PDB entry 2HH1 | X-ray diffraction, 2.55 A resolution | chains M and H of the 3 polymer chains in the assembly

Chain M:
Protein: Reaction center protein M chain
Organism: Rhodobacter sphaeroides
UniProt: P0C0Y9 (RCEM_RHOSH); residues 1-307 here = UniProt positions 1-307
Chain sequence (307 residues; numbered 1 to 307; the number before each row is that of its first residue):
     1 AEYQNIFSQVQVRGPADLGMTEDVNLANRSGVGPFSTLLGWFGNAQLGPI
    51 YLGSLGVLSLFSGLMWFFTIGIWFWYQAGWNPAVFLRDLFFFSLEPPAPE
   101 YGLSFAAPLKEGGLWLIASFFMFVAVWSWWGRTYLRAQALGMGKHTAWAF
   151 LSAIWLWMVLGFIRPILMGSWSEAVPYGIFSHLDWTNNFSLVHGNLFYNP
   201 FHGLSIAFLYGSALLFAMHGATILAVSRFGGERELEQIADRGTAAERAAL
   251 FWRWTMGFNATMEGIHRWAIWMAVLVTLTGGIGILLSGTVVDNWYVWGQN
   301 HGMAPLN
Disordered / not traced: 303-307
Metal / ion sites: bacteriochlorophyll a Mg site 1 near H182 (its only coordinating residue here); bacteriochlorophyll a Mg site 2 near H202 (its only coordinating residue here); Fe ion: H219, E234, H266 (shared with 2 residues of chain L)
Residues lining bound ligands:
  - bacteriochlorophyll a (BCL), molecule 1: W66, F67, M122, V126, F150, A153, I154, L156, W157, L160, W185, T186, N187, F189, S190, N195, L196, F197, H202, S205, I206, L209, Y210, V276, T277, G280, G281, I284
  - bacteriochlorophyll a (BCL), molecule 2: M122, W157, L160, V175, I179, H182, L183, W185, T186
  - bacteriochlorophyll a (BCL), molecule 3: T186, F197, L209, Y210
  - bacteriochlorophyll a (BCL), molecule 4: F197, G203, I206, A207, Y210, G211, L214
  - bacteriopheophytin a (BPH), molecule 1: S59, L60, G63, L64, F67, A125, V126, W129, T133, T146, A149, F150, S152, A153, A273, V274, T277
  - bacteriopheophytin a (BPH), molecule 2: Y210, A213, L214, A217, M218, W252, T255, M256
  - phosphatidylcholine (PC7; (7S)-4-hydroxy-N,N,N-trimethyl-9-oxo-7-[(palmitoyloxy)methyl]-3,5,8-trioxa-4-phosphahexacosan-1-aminium 4-oxide): P200, G203, L204, A207, F208, W268, W271, M272, L275
  - 6,7-dibromo-phosphatidylcholine (PC9; (7R,14S)-14,15-dibromo-4-hydroxy-N,N,N-trimethyl-9-oxo-7-[(palmitoyloxy)methyl]-3,5,8-trioxa-4-phosphahexacosan-1-aminium 4-oxide): R29, S30, G31, G33, L47, G48, I50, W129
  - ubiquinone-10 (U10): L214, L215, M218, H219, T222, I223, A245, A248, A249, W252, M256, F258, N259, A260, T261, M262, I265, W268, M272

Chain H:
Protein: Reaction center protein H chain
Organism: Rhodobacter sphaeroides
UniProt: P0C0Y7 (RCEH_RHOSH); residue numbers follow UniProt; this construct covers 1-260
Chain sequence (260 residues; numbered 1 to 260; the number before each row is that of its first residue):
     1 MVGVTAFGNFDLASLAIYSFWIFLAGLIYYLQTENMREGYPLENEDGTPA
    51 ANQGPFPLPKPKTFILPHGRGTLTVPGPESEDRPIALARTAVSEGFPHAP
   101 TGDPMKDGVGPASWVARRDLPELDGHGHNKIKPMKAAAGFHVSAGKNPIG
   151 LPVRGCDLEIAGKVVDIWVDIPEQMARFLEVELKDGSTRLLPMQMVKVQS
   201 NRVHVNALSSDLFAGIPTIKSPTEVTLLEEDKICGYVAGGLMYAAPKRKS
   251 VVAAMLAEYA
Disordered / not traced: 1-7, 252-260
Metal / ion sites: K+: M134, A137, F140
Residues lining bound ligands:
  - heptane-1,2,3-triol (HTO): Q199, S200, N201, R202
  - phosphatidylcholine (PC7; (7S)-4-hydroxy-N,N,N-trimethyl-9-oxo-7-[(palmitoyloxy)methyl]-3,5,8-trioxa-4-phosphahexacosan-1-aminium 4-oxide): W21, L24, I28, L31

Interface between chain M and chain H:
Residue-residue contacts - 121 pairs, chain M then chain H:
  A1(M) with K197(H)
  E2(M) with N206(H), hydrogen bond; L241(H)
  Y3(M) with Q194(H); V196(H)
  N5(M) with Q194(H)
  Q9(M) with G145(H); M193(H), hydrogen bond (side chain-backbone); V196(H), hydrogen bond (side chain-backbone); K197(H); V198(H), hydrogen bond (side chain-backbone)
  V10(M) with V142(H), hydrophobic; A144(H); K146(H); P148(H); M193(H), hydrophobic
  Q11(M) with V142(H); S143(H), hydrogen bond (backbone-backbone); A144(H), hydrogen bond (backbone-backbone)
  V12(M) with H141(H); S143(H); V169(H), hydrophobic; Q174(H); M175(H); A176(H)
  R13(M) with G139(H); F140(H); H141(H), hydrogen bond (backbone-backbone); S143(H); Q174(H)
  G14(M) with G139(H); F140(H); Q174(H), hydrogen bond (backbone-side chain)
  P15(M) with A138(H); F140(H); Q174(H), hydrogen bond (backbone-side chain)
  D17(M) with P172(H)
  M20(M) with G125(H); H126(H)
  T37(M) with A144(H)
  W41(M) with A144(H), hydrophobic; G145(H)
  N44(M) with E173(H)
  P200(M) with I17(H), hydrophobic
  F201(M) with A16(H); I17(H), hydrophobic
  L204(M) with I17(H), hydrophobic; F20(H), hydrophobic; W21(H), hydrophobic
  S227(M) with Q194(H), hydrogen bond (backbone-side chain)
  R228(M) with Q194(H); M195(H); C234(H), hydrogen bond (backbone-side chain); L241(H)
  F229(M) with C234(H); A238(H), hydrophobic
  E232(M) with M175(H); R177(H), salt bridge
  R233(M) with E122(H), salt bridge; I131(H); R177(H); L227(H); E230(H), salt bridge
  E236(M) with R117(H), hydrogen bond (backbone-side chain); R118(H), salt bridge; E122(H); L227(H)
  Q237(M) with R117(H)
  I238(M) with E38(H); F64(H), hydrophobic; L73(H)
  A239(M) with L66(H), hydrophobic; L73(H)
  D240(M) with R117(H), hydrogen bond (backbone-side chain); R118(H), salt bridge
  R241(M) with E38(H), salt bridge; E79(H), salt bridge; V115(H); R117(H)
  G242(M) with V115(H); R117(H); D231(H)
  T243(M) with S113(H); V115(H); D231(H), hydrogen bond (backbone-side chain)
  E246(M) with V115(H)
  R247(M) with P111(H), hydrogen bond (side chain-backbone); A112(H); S113(H), hydrogen bond (side chain-backbone); G235(H)
  R253(M) with Y40(H), hydrogen bond; L42(H)
  F258(M) with Q32(H)
  N259(M) with N35(H)
  A260(M) with N35(H)
  T261(M) with N35(H), hydrogen bond (backbone-side chain); E38(H)
  E263(M) with K62(H), salt bridge; F64(H)
  G264(M) with N35(H), hydrogen bond (backbone-side chain)
  I265(M) with N35(H), hydrogen bond (backbone-side chain)
  R267(M) with Y30(H), hydrogen bond; L31(H); E34(H), salt bridge; K62(H)
  W268(M) with L31(H), hydrophobic; N35(H)
  W271(M) with F23(H), hydrophobic; L27(H); L31(H)
  L275(M) with L27(H), hydrophobic
  T279(M) with F20(H)
  L286(M) with A13(H), hydrophobic
  V290(M) with D11(H)
  V291(M) with A13(H), hydrophobic
  W297(M) with D11(H), hydrogen bond; A13(H); S14(H)
  H301(M) with G8(H); D11(H), salt bridge; S14(H)
Also at the interface, not in a pair above, chain M (55 interface residues in all): F35, F208, W294
Also at the interface, not in a pair above, chain H (75 interface residues in all): L12, L24, I28, R37, E81, G110, W114, K130, M134, I167, P192

In short:
55 residues of chain M and 75 residues of chain H are in contact; the contacts include 22 hydrogen bonds and
10 salt bridges. Polar contacts include E232(M)-R177(H), R233(M)-E122(H) and R233(M)-E230(H).
Phosphatidylcholine is bound between chain M and chain H.
Chain M is Reaction center protein M chain and chain H is Reaction center protein H chain, both from
Rhodobacter sphaeroides; the structure, Reaction centre from Rhodobacter sphaeroides strain R-26.1 complexed
with dibrominated phosphatidylcholine, was determined by X-ray diffraction (same publication as 2HG3, 2HG9,
2HHK, 2HIT and 2HJ6).
